PDB entry 6UYB | X-ray diffraction, 1.54 A resolution | chain A

Chain A:
Name: Transcriptional enhancer factor TEF-4
Source organism: Homo sapiens
Reference sequence: Q15562 (TEAD2_HUMAN), isoform Q15562-4; residues 217-447 here correspond to UniProt positions 221-451 (UniProt number = residue number + 4)
Sequence (236 residues; row label = number of the first residue in the row):
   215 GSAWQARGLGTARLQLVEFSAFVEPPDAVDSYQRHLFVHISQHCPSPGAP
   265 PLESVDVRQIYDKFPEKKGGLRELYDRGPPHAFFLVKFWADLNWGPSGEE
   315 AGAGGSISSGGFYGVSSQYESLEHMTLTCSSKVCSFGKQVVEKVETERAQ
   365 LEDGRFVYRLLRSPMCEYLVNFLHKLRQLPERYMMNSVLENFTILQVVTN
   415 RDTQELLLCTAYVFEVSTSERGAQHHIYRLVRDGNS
Disordered / not traced: 215-221, 239-245, 256-265, 309-324, 447-450
Construct notes: expression tag (215-216, 448-450)
Small-molecule neighbours: QSJ ((3R,4R)-1-{3-[(E)-2-(4-chlorophenyl)ethenyl]-4-methoxy-5-methylphenyl}-3,4-dihydroxypyrrolidin-2-one): Phe233, Ala235, Phe251, Val252, Phe302, Ala304, Leu306, Val329, Ser345, Lys357, Glu359, Ser377, Pro378, Met379, Cys380, Leu383, Leu387, Ile408, Gln410, Tyr426, Phe428

Overview:
Chain A binds compound QSJ.
Chain A is Transcriptional enhancer factor TEF-4 (Homo sapiens); the structure, Crystal structure of TEAD2
bound to Compound 1, was determined by X-ray diffraction (same publication as 6UYC).
